PDB entry 6BJ2 | X-ray diffraction, 3.35 A resolution | chains E and A of the 5 polymer chains in the assembly

Chain E:
Molecule: TCR 589 beta chain
Organism: Homo sapiens
UniProtKB: K7N5M4 (K7N5M4_HUMAN); residues 113-242 here correspond to UniProt positions 120-249 (UniProt number = residue number + 7)
Sequence (241 residues; numbered 2 to 242; the number before each row is that of its first residue):
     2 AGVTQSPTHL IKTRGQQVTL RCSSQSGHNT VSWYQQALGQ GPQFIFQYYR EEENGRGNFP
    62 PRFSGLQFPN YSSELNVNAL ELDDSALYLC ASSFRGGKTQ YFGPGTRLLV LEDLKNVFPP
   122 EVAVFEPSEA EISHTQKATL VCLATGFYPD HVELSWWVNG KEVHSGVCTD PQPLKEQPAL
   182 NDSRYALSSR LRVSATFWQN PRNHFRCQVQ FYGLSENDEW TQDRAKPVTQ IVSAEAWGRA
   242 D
Disulfides: Cys23-Cys91, Cys143-Cys208
Covalent attachments: N-acetylglucosamine (NAG) linked to Asn71
Bound ions: Zn2+ site 1: His10, His152, Glu154; Zn2+ site 2: His135 (shared with 1 residue of chain D)

Chain A:
Molecule: HLA class I histocompatibility antigen, B-35 alpha chain
Organism: Homo sapiens
UniProtKB: P30685 (1B35_HUMAN); residues 1-276 here correspond to UniProt positions 25-300 (UniProt number = residue number + 24)
Sequence (276 residues; row label = number of the first residue in the row):
     1 GSHSMRYFYT AMSRPGRGEP RFIAVGYVDD TQFVRFDSDA ASPRTEPRAP WIEQEGPEYW
    61 DRNTQIFKTN TQTYRESLRN LRGYYNQSEA GSHIIQRMYG CDLGPDGRLL RGHDQSAYDG
   121 KDYIALNEDL SSWTAADTAA QITQRKWEAA RVAEQLRAYL EGLCVEWLRR YLENGKETLQ
   181 RADPPKTHVT HHPVSDHEAT LRCWALGFYP AEITLTWQRD GEDQTQDTEL VETRPAGDRT
   241 FQKWAAVVVP SGEEQRYTCH VQHEGLPKPL TLRWEP
Unresolved in the structure: 225-227
Disulfides: Cys101-Cys164, Cys203-Cys259
Bound ions: Zn2+ near Glu58 (its only coordinating residue here)
From the paper describing this entry:
  - mutagenesis - S116F: increased expression

How chain E and chain A interact:
Residue-residue contacts (9; chain E residue first):
  Tyr50(E) - Thr73(A)  hydrogen bond
  Arg51(E) - Glu76(A)  salt bridge
  Glu53(E) - Gln72(A)
  Asn55(E) - Thr69(A)
  Gly97(E) - Ala150(A)
  Gly97(E) - Val152(A)
  Gly97(E) - Gln155(A)
  Gly98(E) - Ala150(A)  hydrogen bond (backbone-backbone)
  Gly98(E) - Arg151(A)
Also at the interface, not in a pair above, chain E (7 interface residues in all): Arg96

In short:
7 residues of chain E face 8 of chain A across their interface, with 2 hydrogen bonds and 1 salt bridge. Polar
pairs include Arg51(E)-Glu76(A), Tyr50(E)-Thr73(A) and Gly98(E)-Ala150(A). Covalently linked
N-acetylglucosamine: at Asn71(E). His10(E), His152(E) and Glu154(E) form the Zn2+ site 1. The paper reports
that S116F of chain A increases expression.
Here chain E is TCR 589 beta chain and chain A is HLA class I histocompatibility antigen, B-35 alpha chain,
both from Homo sapiens. Entry 6BJ2 (TCR589 in complex with HIV(Pol448-456)/HLA-B35) was determined by X-ray
diffraction, deposited together with 6BJ3 and 6BJ8.
